Entry 5L6M (X-ray diffraction, 1.90 A resolution); this record covers chains C and F of the 8 polymer chains in the assembly.

== Chain C (and F) ==
Molecule: Ribonuclease VapC
From: Caulobacter crescentus (strain ATCC 19089 / CB15)
Notes: EC 3.1.-.-; chain F of this document is another copy of the same molecule, construct and numbering; everything in this record applies to it too
Reference sequence: Q9AC35 (Q9AC35_CAUCR); residue numbers follow UniProt; this construct covers 1-128
Amino-acid sequence (128 residues; row label = number of the first residue in the row):
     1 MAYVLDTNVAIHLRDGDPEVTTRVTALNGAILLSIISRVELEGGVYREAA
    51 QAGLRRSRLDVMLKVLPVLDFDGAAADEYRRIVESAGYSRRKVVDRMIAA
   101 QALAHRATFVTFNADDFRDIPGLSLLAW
Disordered / not traced: 1
Small-molecule neighbours: malonate ion (MLI): T7, I11, R14, E40, L41, G44, R47

== Interface between chain C and chain F ==
Residue-residue contacts - 7 pairs, chain C then chain F:
  G53(C) - E84(F)
  L54(C) - E84(F)
  L54(C) - S85(F)
  R56(C) - R80(F)
  R56(C) - E84(F)
  S57(C) - E84(F)  hydrogen bond
  D60(C) - R80(F)  salt bridge
Other interface residues (no listed pair), chain F (4 interface residues in all): R81

== In short ==
The interface between chain C and chain F involves 5 residues on one side and 4 on the other, with 1 hydrogen
bond and 1 salt bridge. Polar pairs include D60(C)-R80(F) and S57(C)-E84(F). Chain C binds malonate ion.
Both chains are Ribonuclease VapC (Caulobacter crescentus (strain ATCC 19089 / CB15)). Entry 5L6M (Structure
of Caulobacter crescentus VapBC1 (VapB1deltaC:VapC1 form)) was determined by X-ray diffraction, deposited
together with 5K8J and 5L6L.
